Entry 8YHE (electron microscopy, 3.07 A resolution); this record covers chains F and M of the 14 polymer chains in the assembly.

# Chain F
Protein: protein structure
Chain sequence (200 residues; row label = number of the first residue in the row):
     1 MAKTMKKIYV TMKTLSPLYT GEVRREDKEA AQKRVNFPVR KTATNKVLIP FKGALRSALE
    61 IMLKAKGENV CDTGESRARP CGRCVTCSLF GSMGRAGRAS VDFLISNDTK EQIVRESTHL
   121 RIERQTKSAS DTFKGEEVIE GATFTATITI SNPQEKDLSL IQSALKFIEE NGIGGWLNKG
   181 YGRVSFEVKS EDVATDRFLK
Unresolved in the structure: 1-2, 75-77, 195-200
Metal / ion sites: Zn2+: Cys71, Cys81, Cys84, Cys87

# Chain M
Molecule: 48-nt RNA strand
Sequence (48 nucleotides; numbered -8 to 39; the number before each row is that of its first residue; numbers below 1 keep their minus sign (G-8 is residue -8)):
    -8 GUUAAAACUC UUCUCAUGCU GGAUUCGAAA UUAGGUGCGC UUCGCGUU
Unresolved in the structure: 38-39

# Interface between chain F and chain M
Residue-residue contacts - 53 pairs, chain F then chain M:
  Tyr19(F) - C1(M)  phosphate contact
  Thr20(F) - C1(M)  phosphate contact
  Gly21(F) - U0(M)  sugar contact
  Gly21(F) - C1(M)  hydrogen bond to the phosphate
  Glu22(F) - U0(M)  base contact
  Val23(F) - U0(M)  sugar contact
  Phe37(F) - U3(M)  base contact
  Phe37(F) - C4(M)  base contact
  Arg40(F) - U0(M)  salt bridge to the phosphate
  Pro50(F) - C-1(M)  phosphate contact
  Pro50(F) - U0(M)  phosphate contact
  Lys52(F) - A-3(M)  salt bridge to the phosphate
  Lys52(F) - A-2(M)  salt bridge to the phosphate
  Gly53(F) - C-1(M)  sugar contact
  Ala54(F) - C-1(M)  base contact
  Arg56(F) - A-2(M)  salt bridge to the phosphate
  Ser57(F) - C-1(M)  hydrogen bond to the base
  Thr73(F) - C-1(M)  phosphate contact
  Pro80(F) - A-3(M)  sugar contact
  Phe90(F) - A-2(M)  phosphate contact
  Gly91(F) - A-3(M)  sugar contact
  Ser92(F) - A-4(M)  hydrogen bond to the sugar
  Ser92(F) - A-3(M)  sugar contact
  Met93(F) - A-4(M)  hydrogen bond to the sugar
  Met93(F) - A-3(M)  base contact
  Gly94(F) - A-4(M)  hydrogen bond to the sugar
  Arg95(F) - A-4(M)  sugar contact
  Ala96(F) - A-4(M)  phosphate contact
  Gly97(F) - A-3(M)  phosphate contact
  Thr118(F) - C6(M)  base contact
  His119(F) - C6(M)  phosphate contact
  Leu120(F) - C4(M)  hydrogen bond to the sugar
  Leu120(F) - U5(M)  sugar contact
  Leu120(F) - C6(M)  hydrogen bond to the phosphate
  Leu120(F) - A7(M)  sugar contact
  Arg121(F) - C4(M)  hydrogen bond to the base
  Arg121(F) - U5(M)  phosphate contact
  Ile122(F) - U5(M)  hydrogen bond to the phosphate
  Ile122(F) - A7(M)  sugar contact
  Arg124(F) - U5(M)  salt bridge to the phosphate
  Lys127(F) - A7(M)  sugar contact
  Lys127(F) - U8(M)  sugar contact
  Ser128(F) - A7(M)  sugar contact
  Ala129(F) - A7(M)  base contact
  Phe133(F) - C4(M)  base contact
  Gly174(F) - C1(M)  phosphate contact
  Gly175(F) - C1(M)  phosphate contact
  Gly175(F) - U2(M)  phosphate contact
  Trp176(F) - U2(M)  hydrogen bond to the phosphate
  Leu177(F) - U2(M)  hydrogen bond to the phosphate
  Asn178(F) - U2(M)  phosphate contact
  Asn178(F) - U3(M)  hydrogen bond to the phosphate
  Lys179(F) - C4(M)  base contact
Other interface residues (no listed pair), chain F (40 interface residues in all): Lys28

# Overview
40 residues of chain F face 13 of chain M across their interface; the contacts include 12 hydrogen bonds and 5
salt bridges. Polar pairs include Ser57(F)-C-1(M), Arg121(F)-C4(M) and Ser92(F)-A-4(M). Cys71(F), Cys81(F),
Cys84(F) and Cys87(F) form the Zn2+ site.
Here chain F is protein structure and chain M is a 48-nt RNA strand. Entry 8YHE (Cryo-EM structure of
CTR-bound type VII CRISPR-Cas complex at post-state II) was determined by electron microscopy, deposited
together with 8YHD, 8Z4J, 8Z4L, 8Z99, 8Z9C and 8Z9E.
